1GY2 - chain A; structure by X-ray diffraction, 1.82 A resolution.

Chain A:
Molecule: Rusticyanin
Organism: Thiobacillus ferrooxidans
Reference sequence: B7JAQ0 (RUS2_ACIF2); residues 1-155 here correspond to UniProt positions 33-187 (UniProt number = residue number + 32)
Chain sequence (155 residues; numbered 1 to 155; the number before each row is that of its first residue):
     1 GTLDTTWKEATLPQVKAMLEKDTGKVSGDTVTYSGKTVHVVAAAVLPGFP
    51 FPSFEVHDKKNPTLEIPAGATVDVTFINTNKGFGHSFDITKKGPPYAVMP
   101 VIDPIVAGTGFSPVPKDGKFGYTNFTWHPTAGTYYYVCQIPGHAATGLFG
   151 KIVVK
Construct notes: engineered mutation Leu-148 (Met180 in P24930); conflict Asn-124 (Asp156 in B7JAQ0)
UniProt features mapped onto this chain:
  - binding site (Cu cation): His-85, Cys-138, His-143
Metal / ion sites: Cu ion: His-85, Cys-138, His-143

Summary:
His-85, Cys-138 and His-143 coordinate a Cu ion ion. From UniProt: 3 Cu cation-binding residues.
Chain A is Rusticyanin (Thiobacillus ferrooxidans); the structure, Crystal structure of Met148Leu rusticyanin,
was determined by X-ray diffraction together with 1GY1 from the same study.
